Entry 9NHM (electron microscopy, 4.00 A resolution); this record covers chains D and E of the 8 polymer chains in the assembly.

# Chain D
Name: BG505-CH505 Transmembrane protein gp41
Organism: Human immunodeficiency virus 1
Sequence (153 residues; each row starts with the number of its first residue):
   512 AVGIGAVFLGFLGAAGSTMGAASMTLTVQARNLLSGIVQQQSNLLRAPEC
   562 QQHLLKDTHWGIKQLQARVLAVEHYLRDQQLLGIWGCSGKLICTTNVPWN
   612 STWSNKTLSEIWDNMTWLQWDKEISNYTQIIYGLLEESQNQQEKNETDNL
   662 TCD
Not modelled in the structure: 512-520, 536-572
Disulfide bonds: Cys598-Cys604
Glycans and other covalent adducts: N-acetylglucosamine (NAG) linked to Asn611, Asn616, Asn637, Asn656

# Chain E
Name: BG505-CH505 Envelope glycoprotein gp120
Organism: Human immunodeficiency virus 1
Sequence (504 residues; row label = number of the first residue in the row; note: 15 numbers in that range are skipped by the numbering (no residue carries them; nothing is unmodelled there); numbers below 1 keep their minus sign (Met-4 is residue -4)):
    -4 MDAMKRGLCCVLLLCGAVFVSPSQEIHARFRRGARAENLWVTVYYGVPVW
    46 KDAETTLFCASDAKAYETEKHNVWATHCCVPTDPNPQEIVLENVTENFNM
    96 WKNNMVEQMHEDIISLWDQSLKPCVKLTPLCVTLNCTNATASNSSIIEG
   154 MKNCSFNITTELRDKREKKNALFYKLDIVQLDGNSSQYRLINCNTSAITQ
   204 ACPKVSFEPIPIHYCAPAGFAILKCNNKTFTGTGPCNNVSTVQCTHGIKP
   254 VVSTQLLLNGSLAEGEIIIRSENITDNGKTILVHLNESVKIECTRPNNKT
   304 RTSIRI
   312 GPGQAFYATGQV
  323A I
   324 GDIREAYCNISESTWNETLGKVVKQLRKHFPHKNIT
   361 FQPSSGGDLEVTTHSFNCGGEFFYCNTSGLFNSTW
   398 ISNTSVQGSNSTGSNDSITLPCRIKQIINMWQEVGRAMYAPPIQGNITCV
   448 SNITGLILTRD
   460 GGKNNTETFRPGGGDMRDNWRSELYKYKVVKIEPLGVAPTACKRRVVGRR
   510 RRRR
Not modelled in the structure: -4 to 33, 57-65, 398-412, 460-463, 507-513
Disulfide bonds: Cys54-Cys73, Cys119-Cys205, Cys126-Cys196, Cys131-Cys157, Cys218-Cys247, Cys228-Cys239, Cys296-Cys331, Cys378-Cys446, Cys385-Cys419
Glycans and other covalent adducts: N-acetylglucosamine (NAG) linked to Asn88, Asn130, Asn133, Asn156, Asn160, Asn197, Asn230, Asn241, Asn262, Asn289, Asn301, Asn332, Asn357, Asn386, Asn443, Asn449

# Chain D / chain E interface
Pairs across the interface (7; chain D residue first):
  Thr658(D) with Cys501(E)
  Asn660(D) with Thr499(E), hydrogen bond; Ala500(E); Cys501(E)
  Cys663(D) with Cys501(E), disulfide; Arg504(E), hydrogen bond (backbone-side chain)
  Asp664(D) with Arg504(E)
Other interface residues (no listed pair), chain D (6 interface residues in all): Gln591, Asp659
Other interface residues (no listed pair), chain E (5 interface residues in all): Tyr40
Disulfides between the chains: Cys663(D)-Cys501(E)

# Summary
The interface between chain D and chain E involves 6 residues on one side and 5 on the other, with 1 disulfide
bond and 2 hydrogen bonds. Polar contacts include Asn660(D)-Thr499(E) and Cys663(D)-Arg504(E). Covalently
linked N-acetylglucosamine: at Asn611(D), Asn616(D), Asn637(D) and Asn656(D).
Chain D is BG505-CH505 Transmembrane protein gp41 and chain E is BG505-CH505 Envelope glycoprotein gp120, both
from Human immunodeficiency virus 1; the structure, BG505-CH505 Env glycoprotein in complex with NHP pAb
V1V2V3-1 isolated from animal RUu18 at week 14, was determined by electron microscopy together with 9NHH,
9NHI, 9NHJ, 9NHK, 9NHL, 9NHN, 9NHO and 9NI9 from the same study.
